PDB entry 7KN4 | X-ray diffraction, 2.70 A resolution | chains A and L of the 3 polymer chains in the assembly

== Chain A ==
Protein: Spike protein S1
From: Severe acute respiratory syndrome coronavirus 2
Reference sequence: P0DTC2 (SPIKE_SARS2); residue numbers follow UniProt; this construct covers 319-541
Chain sequence (231 residues; numbered 319 to 549; the number before each row is that of its first residue):
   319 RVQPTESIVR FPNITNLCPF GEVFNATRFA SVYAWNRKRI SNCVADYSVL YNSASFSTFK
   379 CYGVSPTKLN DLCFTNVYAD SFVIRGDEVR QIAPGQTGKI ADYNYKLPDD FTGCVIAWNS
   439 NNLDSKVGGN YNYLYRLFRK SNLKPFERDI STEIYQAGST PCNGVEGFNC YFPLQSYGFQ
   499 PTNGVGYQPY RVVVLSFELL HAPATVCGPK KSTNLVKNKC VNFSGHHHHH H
Disordered / not traced: 319-333, 519, 529-549
Construct notes: expression tag (542-549)
Disulfides: Cys336-Cys361, Cys379-Cys432, Cys391-Cys525, Cys480-Cys488
Covalent attachments: N-acetylglucosamine (NAG) linked to Asn343
UniProt features mapped onto this chain:
  - region: Arg403 to Asp405 (Integrin-binding motif), Asn448 to Phe456 (Immunodominant HLA epitope recognized by the CD8+)
  - glycosylation: Thr323 (O-linked (GalNAc) threonine), Ser325 (O-linked (HexNAc...) serine), Asn331 (N-linked (GlcNAc...) (complex) asparagine), Asn343 (N-linked (GlcNAc...) (complex) asparagine)
  - natural variant: Gly339 (G339D: In strain: Omicron/BA.1, Omicron/BA.2 and 4 more; G339H: In strain: Omicron/BA.2.75, Omicron/XBB.1.5 and 1 more), Arg346 (R346K: In strain: Mu/B.1.621; R346T: In strain: Omicron/BQ.1.1, Omicron/XBB.1.5 and 1 more), Leu368 (L368I: In strain: Omicron/XBB.1.5, Omicron/EG.5.1), Ser371 (S371F: In strain: Omicron/BA.2, Omicron/BA.2.12.1 and 6 more; S371L: In strain: Omicron/BA.1), Ser373 (S373P: In strain: Omicron/BA.1, Omicron/BA.2 and 7 more), Ser375 (S375F: In strain: Omicron/BA.1, Omicron/BA.2 and 7 more), Thr376 (T376A: In strain: Omicron/BA.2, Omicron/BA.2.12.1 and 5 more), Asp405 (D405N: In strain: Omicron/BA.2, Omicron/BA.2.12.1 and 6 more), Arg408 (R408S: In strain: Omicron/BA.2, Omicron/BA.2.12.1 and 6 more), Lys417 (K417N: In strain: Beta/B.1.351, Omicron/BA.1 and 8 more; K417T: In strain: Gamma/P.1), Asn440 (N440K: In strain: Omicron/BA.1, Omicron/BA.2 and 7 more), Lys444 (K444T: In strain: Omicron/BQ.1.1), 16 further natural variant entries in UniProt
  - mutagenesis: Asn331 (N331Q: Reduced viral infectivity), Asn343 (N343Q: Reduced viral infectivity), Leu452 (L452R: Increased resistance to neutralizing antibodies. Decreases HLA binding to NF9 epitope. Increased binding affinity to human ACE2), Tyr453 (Y453F: Decreased HLA binding to NF9 epitope. Increased binding affinity to human ACE2), Ala475 (A475V: Increased resistance to neutralizing antibodies), Val483 (V483A: Increased resistance to neutralizing antibodies), Glu484 (E484D: Increased replication in human TMEM106B overexpressing cells), Phe490 (F490L: Increased resistance to neutralizing antibodies and human covalescent sera neutralization), Gln493 (Q493N: Reduced host ACE2-binding affinity in vitro; Q493Y: Reduced host ACE2-binding affinity in vitro), Asn501 (N501T: Reduced host ACE2-binding affinity in vitro; N501Y: Increased binding affinity to human ACE2), His519 (H519P: Increased resistance to human covalescent sera neutralization)
What the authors report for this chain:
  - mutagenesis - N501Y: increased binding to S-E6 Fab heavy chain
  - mutagenesis - E484K/N501Y: decreased binding to S-E6 Fab heavy chain

== Chain L ==
Protein: S-E6 Fab light chain
From: Homo sapiens
Notes: antibody fragment or engineered binder
Chain sequence (216 residues; row label = number of the first residue in the row; note: 1 number in that range is skipped by the numbering (no residue carries it; nothing is unmodelled there); a row labelled like 27A-27B holds insertion residues (27A, then the next letters in order)):
     1 QAVLTQPSS
    11 ASSTPGQRVI ISCSGSS
27A-27B SN
    28 IGSNTVSWYQ QVPGAAPKLL IYFDYRRPSG VPDRFSGTRS GTSASLGISG LQSEDEADYY
    88 CAAWDDSL
95A-95B SA
    96 WVFGRGTKLT VLGQPKAAPS VTLFPPSSEE LQANKATLVC LISDFYPGAV TVAWKADSSP
   156 VKAGVETTTP SKQSNNKYAA SSYLSLTPEQ WKSHRSYSCQ VTHEGSTVEK TVAPTECS
Disordered / not traced: 1, 210-213
Disulfides: Cys23-Cys88, Cys135-Cys194

== Interface between chain A and chain L ==
Residue-residue contacts - 24 pairs, chain A then chain L:
  Arg403(A) - Gly29(L)  hydrogen bond (side chain-backbone)
  Tyr449(A) - Thr65(L)
  Tyr449(A) - Arg66(L)
  Phe456(A) - Phe50(L)  hydrophobic
  Glu484(A) - Tyr49(L)  hydrogen bond
  Glu484(A) - Arg53(L)  salt bridge
  Tyr489(A) - Tyr49(L)  hydrophobic
  Tyr489(A) - Phe50(L)  hydrophobic
  Tyr489(A) - Arg53(L)
  Phe490(A) - Arg53(L)  hydrogen bond (backbone-side chain)
  Leu492(A) - Arg53(L)  hydrogen bond (backbone-side chain)
  Gln493(A) - Phe50(L)  hydrogen bond (side chain-backbone)
  Gln493(A) - Asp51(L)  hydrogen bond
  Gln493(A) - Tyr52(L)  hydrogen bond
  Gln493(A) - Arg53(L)  hydrogen bond
  Ser494(A) - Tyr52(L)  hydrogen bond (backbone-side chain)
  Gly496(A) - Arg66(L)
  Gln498(A) - Ser67(L)
  Asn501(A) - Ser67(L)  hydrogen bond (side chain-backbone)
  Asn501(A) - Gly68(L)  hydrogen bond (side chain-backbone)
  Tyr505(A) - Ser27(L)
  Tyr505(A) - Gly29(L)
  Tyr505(A) - Gly68(L)
  Tyr505(A) - Thr69(L)
Interface residues without a listed pair, chain A (15 interface residues in all): Tyr453, Gly485
Interface features reported in the paper:
  - specific contacts: Phe456(A)-Phe50(L) (hydrophobic contact), Tyr489(A)-Phe50(L) (hydrophobic contact)
  - epitope / paratope residues, chain A: Arg403(A), Phe456(A), Glu484(A), Tyr489(A), Phe490(A), Leu492(A), Gln493(A), Ser494(A), Asn501(A), Tyr505(A)
  - epitope / paratope residues, chain L: Ser27(L), Gly29(L), Phe50(L), Ser67(L), Gly68(L)

== Overview ==
15 residues of chain A face 12 of chain L across their interface; the contacts include 11 hydrogen bonds and 1
salt bridge. Polar contacts include Glu484(A)-Arg53(L), Arg403(A)-Gly29(L) and Glu484(A)-Tyr49(L). The paper
describes hydrophobic contacts between Phe456(A) and Phe50(L) and Tyr489(A) and Phe50(L). The paper reports
that N501Y of chain A increases binding to S-E6 Fab heavy chain; epitope/paratope residues Arg403(A),
Phe456(A) and Ser27(L) among others.
Here chain A is Spike protein S1 (Severe acute respiratory syndrome coronavirus 2) and chain L is S-E6 Fab
light chain (Homo sapiens). Entry 7KN4 (Crystal structure of SARS-CoV-2 spike protein receptor-binding domain
complexed with a pre-pandemic antibody S-E6 Fab) was determined by X-ray diffraction.
